8Z6D - chains A and C; structure by X-ray diffraction, 2.10 A resolution.

[Chain A (and C)]
Protein: TetR/AcrR family transcriptional regulator
Source organism: Acinetobacter baumannii
Notes: chain C of this document is another copy of the same molecule, construct and numbering; everything in this record applies to it too
Reference sequence: A0A3A1SW14 (A0A3A1SW14_ACIBA); residue numbers follow UniProt; this construct covers 2-185
Sequence (192 residues; each row starts with the number of its first residue; numbers below 1 keep their minus sign (Met-6 is residue -6)):
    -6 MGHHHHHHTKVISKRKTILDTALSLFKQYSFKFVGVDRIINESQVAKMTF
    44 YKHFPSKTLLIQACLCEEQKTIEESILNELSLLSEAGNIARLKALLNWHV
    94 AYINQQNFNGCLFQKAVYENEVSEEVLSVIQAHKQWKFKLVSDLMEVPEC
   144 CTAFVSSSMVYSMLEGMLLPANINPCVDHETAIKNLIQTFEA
Disordered / not traced: -6 to 5, 145-146 (chain C: -6 to 5, 144-145)
Differences from the reference sequence: initiating methionine (-6); expression tag (-5 to 1)

[How chain A and chain C interact]
Residue-residue contacts (77):
  Tyr22(A) - Asn113(C)
  Ser23(A) - Tyr111(C)
  Lys25(A) - Lys25(C)  hydrogen bond (backbone-side chain)
  Phe26(A) - Asn113(C)
  Gly103(A) - Tyr111(C)
  Cys104(A) - Tyr111(C)  hydrogen bond (backbone-side chain)
  Gln107(A) - Tyr111(C)  hydrogen bond
  Gln107(A) - Leu162(C)
  Gln107(A) - Ile166(C)
  Lys108(A) - Tyr111(C)  hydrogen bond (side chain-backbone)
  Val110(A) - Pro163(C)  hydrophobic
  Val110(A) - Asn165(C)
  Val110(A) - Ile166(C)  hydrophobic
  Tyr111(A) - Gly103(C)
  Tyr111(A) - Cys104(C)  hydrogen bond (side chain-backbone)
  Tyr111(A) - Gln107(C)  hydrogen bond
  Tyr111(A) - Lys108(C)
  Tyr111(A) - Tyr111(C)  hydrophobic
  Tyr111(A) - Leu161(C)  hydrogen bond (side chain-backbone)
  Tyr111(A) - Leu162(C)  hydrophobic
  Tyr111(A) - Pro163(C)
  Glu112(A) - Tyr111(C)
  Asn113(A) - Tyr22(C)
  Val115(A) - Asn165(C)
  Leu120(A) - Asn165(C)
  Ile123(A) - Ile166(C)  hydrophobic
  Gln124(A) - Asn165(C)  hydrogen bond (side chain-backbone)
  Gln124(A) - Ile166(C)
  Gln124(A) - Pro168(C)
  Lys127(A) - Ile166(C)
  Lys127(A) - Asn167(C)  hydrogen bond (backbone-side chain)
  Gln128(A) - Asn167(C)  hydrogen bond
  Gln128(A) - Cys169(C)
  Phe131(A) - Val170(C)  hydrophobic
  Phe147(A) - Thr182(C)
  Val148(A) - Val148(C)  hydrophobic
  Ser151(A) - Val170(C)
  Ser151(A) - Ala175(C)
  Met152(A) - Met156(C)  hydrophobic
  Met152(A) - Leu179(C)  hydrophobic
  Tyr154(A) - Asn167(C)
  Tyr154(A) - Val170(C)  hydrophobic
  Ser155(A) - Ser155(C)
  Ser155(A) - Met156(C)
  Ser155(A) - Gly159(C)
  Ser155(A) - Met160(C)
  Ser155(A) - His172(C)
  Met156(A) - Met152(C)  hydrophobic
  Met156(A) - Ser155(C)
  Met156(A) - Met156(C)  hydrophobic
  Glu158(A) - Leu162(C)
  Gly159(A) - Ser155(C)
  Gly159(A) - Gly159(C)
  Met160(A) - Ser155(C)
  Leu161(A) - Tyr111(C)  hydrogen bond (backbone-side chain)
  Leu162(A) - Gln107(C)
  Leu162(A) - Tyr111(C)  hydrophobic
  Leu162(A) - Glu158(C)
  Pro163(A) - Val110(C)  hydrophobic
  Pro163(A) - Tyr111(C)
  Asn165(A) - Val115(C)
  Asn165(A) - Leu120(C)
  Asn165(A) - Gln124(C)  hydrogen bond (backbone-side chain)
  Ile166(A) - Gln107(C)
  Ile166(A) - Ile123(C)
  Ile166(A) - Gln124(C)
  Ile166(A) - Lys127(C)
  Asn167(A) - Lys127(C)  hydrogen bond (side chain-backbone)
  Asn167(A) - Gln128(C)
  Asn167(A) - Tyr154(C)  hydrogen bond
  Pro168(A) - Gln124(C)
  Cys169(A) - Gln128(C)
  Val170(A) - Phe131(C)  hydrophobic
  His172(A) - Ser155(C)
  Ala175(A) - Ser151(C)
  Leu179(A) - Met152(C)  hydrophobic
  Thr182(A) - Phe147(C)
Interface residues without a listed pair, chain A (45 interface residues in all): Gln21, Asn102, Phe106
Interface residues without a listed pair, chain C (44 interface residues in all): Ser23, Asn102, Phe106, Glu112, Asp171

[Overview]
Chain A and chain C form an interface of 45 and 44 residues respectively; the contacts include 14 hydrogen
bonds. Polar contacts include Lys25(A)-Lys25(C), Cys104(A)-Tyr111(C) and Gln107(A)-Tyr111(C).
Both chains are TetR/AcrR family transcriptional regulator (Acinetobacter baumannii). Entry 8Z6D (Structure of
transcriptional regulator TetR1) was determined by X-ray diffraction, deposited together with 9LLQ and 8Z6E.
